2OLQ - chain A; structure by X-ray diffraction, 1.94 A resolution.

== Chain A ==
Name: Phosphoenolpyruvate carboxykinase
From: Escherichia coli
Notes: EC 4.1.1.49
UniProt: P22259 (PPCK_ECOLI); residues 1-540 here = UniProt positions 1-540
Sequence (540 residues; each row starts with the number of its first residue):
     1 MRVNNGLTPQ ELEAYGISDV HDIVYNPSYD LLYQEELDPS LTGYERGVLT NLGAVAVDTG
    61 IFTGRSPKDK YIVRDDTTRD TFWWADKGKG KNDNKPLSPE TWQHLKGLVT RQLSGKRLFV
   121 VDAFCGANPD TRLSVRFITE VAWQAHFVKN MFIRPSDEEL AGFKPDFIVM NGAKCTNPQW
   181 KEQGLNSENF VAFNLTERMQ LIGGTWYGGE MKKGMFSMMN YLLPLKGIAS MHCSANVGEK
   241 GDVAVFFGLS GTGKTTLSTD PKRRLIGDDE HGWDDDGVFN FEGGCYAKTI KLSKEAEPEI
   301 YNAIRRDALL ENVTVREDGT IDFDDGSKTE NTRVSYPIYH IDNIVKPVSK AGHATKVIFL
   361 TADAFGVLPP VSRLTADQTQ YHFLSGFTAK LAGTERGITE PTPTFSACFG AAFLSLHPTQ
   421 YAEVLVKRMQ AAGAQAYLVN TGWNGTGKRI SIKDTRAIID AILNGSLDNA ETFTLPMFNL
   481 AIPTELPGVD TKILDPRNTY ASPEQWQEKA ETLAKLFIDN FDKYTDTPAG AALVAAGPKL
Unresolved in the structure: 1-5
Bound ions: Mn2+: Lys213, His232, Asp269 (together with ATP); Mg2+: Thr255 (together with ATP)
Ligand contacts:
  - ATP (adenosine-5'-triphosphate): His232, Leu249, Ser250, Gly251, Thr252, Gly253, Lys254, Thr255, Thr256, Leu257, Asp269, Tyr286, Lys288, Ile290, Glu297, Arg333, Thr441, Arg449, Ile450, Ser451, Ile452, Thr455
  - carbon dioxide (CO2): Arg65, Tyr207, Lys213, Tyr286, Phe413
Swiss-Prot annotation at these positions:
  - binding site (substrate): Arg65, Tyr207, Lys213, Arg333
  - binding site (Ca(2+)): Lys149, Asn150, Phe152, Gly283
  - binding site (ATP): Lys213, His232, Gly248 to Thr256, Glu297, Arg333, Arg449, Ile450, Thr455
  - binding site (Mn(2+)): Lys213, His232, Asp269
  - modified residue (N6-acetyllysine): Lys87, Lys523
  - mutagenesis: Arg65 (R65Q: Slightly lower catalytic efficiency compared to wild-type and the affinity binding for OAA is 330-fold higher than for wild-type), Asp268 (D268N: In PCK51; altered-activity mutant that catalyzes the conversion from oxaloacetate to pyruvate (OAA decarboxylase activity)), Gly284 (G284S: In PCK53; shows reduced-activity)

== In short ==
Bound to chain A: ATP and carbon dioxide. Lys213, His232 and Asp269 form the Mn2+ site. From UniProt: 4
substrate-binding residues, 4 Ca2+-binding residues, 16 ATP-binding residues and 3 Mn2+-binding residues.
Chain A is Phosphoenolpyruvate carboxykinase (Escherichia coli); the structure, How Does an Enzyme Recognize
CO2?, was determined by X-ray diffraction (same publication as 2OLR).
